6HIZ - chains CS and CA of the 28 polymer chains in the assembly; structure by electron microscopy, 3.08 A resolution.

# Chain CS
Protein: uS19m
From: Trypanosoma brucei brucei
UniProt: Q584T8 (Q584T8_TRYB2); numbering as in UniProt (aligned over 1-172)
Sequence (244 residues; each row starts with the number of its first residue; numbers below 1 keep their minus sign (Met-71 is residue -71)):
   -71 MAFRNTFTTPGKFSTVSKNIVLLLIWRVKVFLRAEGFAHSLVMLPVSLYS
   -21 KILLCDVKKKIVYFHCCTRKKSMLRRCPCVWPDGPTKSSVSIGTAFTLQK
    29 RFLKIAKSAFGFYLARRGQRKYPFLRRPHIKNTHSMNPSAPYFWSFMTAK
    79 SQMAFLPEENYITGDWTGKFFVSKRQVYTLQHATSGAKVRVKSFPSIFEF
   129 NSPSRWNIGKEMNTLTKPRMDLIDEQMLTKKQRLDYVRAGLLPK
Unresolved in the structure: -71 to 30
Construct notes: initiating methionine (-71); expression tag (-70 to 0)

# Chain CA
Molecule: 611-nt RNA strand
From: Trypanosoma brucei brucei
Sequence (611 nucleotides; numbered 1 to 611; the number before each row is that of its first residue):
     1 UAAAUUAUGGUCAAUUGUUAGUAUUCAUAUUAAUUUUUUUAAAUGUUUUA
    51 UCAUUUUAUAAAGGUUUAUUUUUGAAAGAUUUUUUGUAUAAAAUUUUAGG
   101 AAUAGUUAAUAAUAAUUUAUAAUUUUGAUUAGAUUGUUUUGUUAAUGCUA
   151 UUAGAUGGGUGUGGAAAAAUAAAAAAAAUAAUUAAUAUAUAUCAAUAAUA
   201 AAUUAAAUUAAUCUAUUAGUCAGAAAUGGAUGCCAGCCGUUGCGGUAAUU
   251 UCUAUGCUUUUAAAUAUUAUACAAUUAUCAUAUUAAAUUGUUAAGUGCUG
   301 AUUUAACCAAUAAAAAUAUAAAUAAUUUUUAUUUGUUUUUAAACACCAUU
   351 AGGUAUAUGCAAAUAUAAAAUUAUAGUAAUUAUAAAUUAUAUUAUAUUAU
   401 AUUUAUUCAUAUAAUUAAUAGGAUAAUAUUUGUAGUUUUUGAUACCAUGA
   451 UAAGGAUUAUAAAUUGAAAGUGUUAAUAUCAUAAUCAAAAUUUAUUAUUU
   501 AUAUUAAAUAUGUAUGUGUAGAUAAAAUAAGAAAUUAAAAAGGUAUUGUU
   551 GCCCACCAAUUUUUAUAAUAAAAAUAACGUGCAGUAAUUAAUAUAUUUAU
   601 AAAAAUAUAUU
Unresolved in the structure: 1-394, 538-611
Construct notes: conflict U473 (G3014 in 343546)
Small-molecule neighbours:
  - spermidine (SPD), molecule 1: U398, A399, U457, U458, A459
  - spermidine (SPD), molecule 2: A452, A453, G454, G466, A467, A468, A469, G470

# Interface between chain CS and chain CA
Pairs across the interface - 83 pairs, chain CS then chain CA:
  Lys32(CS) - U493(CA)  hydrogen bond to the phosphate
  Lys35(CS) - U412(CA)  phosphate contact
  Lys35(CS) - A490(CA)  hydrogen bond to the base
  Lys35(CS) - U492(CA)  salt bridge to the phosphate
  Ser36(CS) - U412(CA)  phosphate contact
  Ala37(CS) - A483(CA)  sugar contact
  Phe38(CS) - A411(CA)  sugar contact
  Phe38(CS) - U412(CA)  stacking on the base
  Phe38(CS) - A484(CA)  sugar contact
  Phe38(CS) - U485(CA)  sugar contact
  Phe40(CS) - A444(CA)  phosphate contact
  Phe40(CS) - C445(CA)  phosphate contact
  Phe40(CS) - G472(CA)  base contact
  Tyr41(CS) - A444(CA)  hydrogen bond to the phosphate
  Tyr41(CS) - G472(CA)  hydrogen bond to the base
  Tyr41(CS) - A483(CA)  sugar contact
  Tyr41(CS) - A484(CA)  stacking on the base
  Leu42(CS) - A411(CA)  base contact
  Ala43(CS) - A411(CA)  base contact
  Ala43(CS) - G472(CA)  base contact
  Arg44(CS) - U410(CA)  salt bridge to the phosphate
  Arg44(CS) - U493(CA)  hydrogen bond to the sugar
  Arg44(CS) - U495(CA)  salt bridge to the phosphate
  Arg45(CS) - G472(CA)  hydrogen bond to the base
  Arg45(CS) - U473(CA)  hydrogen bond to the base
  Gly46(CS) - U496(CA)  phosphate contact
  Gln47(CS) - C408(CA)  sugar contact
  Gln47(CS) - A409(CA)  hydrogen bond to the phosphate
  Gln47(CS) - U495(CA)  hydrogen bond to the phosphate
  Gln47(CS) - U496(CA)  hydrogen bond to the phosphate
  Lys49(CS) - U496(CA)  hydrogen bond to the sugar
  Lys49(CS) - A497(CA)  phosphate contact
  Tyr50(CS) - A411(CA)  base contact
  Leu53(CS) - A510(CA)  hydrogen bond to the base
  Arg55(CS) - U410(CA)  hydrogen bond to the sugar
  Pro56(CS) - A411(CA)  base contact
  His57(CS) - A411(CA)  sugar contact
  His57(CS) - U412(CA)  sugar contact
  His57(CS) - A489(CA)  hydrogen bond to the sugar
  Ile58(CS) - A487(CA)  base contact
  Ile58(CS) - A488(CA)  sugar contact
  Ile58(CS) - A489(CA)  base contact
  Ile58(CS) - U509(CA)  base contact
  Lys59(CS) - U410(CA)  sugar contact
  Lys59(CS) - A411(CA)  salt bridge to the phosphate
  Lys59(CS) - U491(CA)  salt bridge to the phosphate
  Asn60(CS) - A489(CA)  phosphate contact
  Asn60(CS) - U509(CA)  base contact
  His62(CS) - U509(CA)  hydrogen bond to the base
  His62(CS) - A510(CA)  hydrogen bond to the sugar
  His62(CS) - U511(CA)  stacking on the base
  Asn65(CS) - U511(CA)  phosphate contact
  Asn65(CS) - G512(CA)  sugar contact
  Pro66(CS) - G512(CA)  sugar contact
  Tyr70(CS) - U505(CA)  sugar contact
  Ser73(CS) - U505(CA)  sugar contact
  Phe74(CS) - A510(CA)  sugar contact
  Phe74(CS) - U511(CA)  sugar contact
  Met75(CS) - U509(CA)  phosphate contact
  Met75(CS) - A510(CA)  hydrogen bond to the phosphate
  Thr76(CS) - U509(CA)  sugar contact
  Lys78(CS) - A507(CA)  salt bridge to the phosphate
  Lys78(CS) - A510(CA)  salt bridge to the phosphate
  Ser79(CS) - A507(CA)  base contact
  Phe99(CS) - A413(CA)  base contact
  Lys102(CS) - A489(CA)  phosphate contact
  Lys102(CS) - A490(CA)  salt bridge to the phosphate
  Arg103(CS) - A488(CA)  sugar contact
  Lys120(CS) - A413(CA)  salt bridge to the phosphate
  Ser121(CS) - A490(CA)  phosphate contact
  Phe122(CS) - A490(CA)  stacking on the base
  Asn141(CS) - A489(CA)  phosphate contact
  Pro146(CS) - A490(CA)  sugar contact
  Arg147(CS) - U491(CA)  salt bridge to the phosphate
  Lys159(CS) - U493(CA)  salt bridge to the phosphate
  Lys159(CS) - A494(CA)  salt bridge to the phosphate
  Gln160(CS) - U492(CA)  sugar contact
  Gln160(CS) - U493(CA)  hydrogen bond to the phosphate
  Asp163(CS) - U492(CA)  sugar contact
  Tyr164(CS) - U491(CA)  base contact
  Tyr164(CS) - U492(CA)  hydrogen bond to the phosphate
  Ala167(CS) - U492(CA)  base contact
  Leu169(CS) - U491(CA)  base contact
Other interface residues (no listed pair), chain CS (51 interface residues in all): Leu31, Ile33, Thr61, Met155

# Summary
51 residues of chain CS and 30 residues of chain CA are in contact, with 19 hydrogen bonds, 12 salt bridges
and 4 aromatic stacking contacts. Polar pairs include Lys35(CS)-A490(CA), Tyr41(CS)-G472(CA) and
Arg45(CS)-G472(CA). Ligands of chain CA: spermidine.
Here chain CS is uS19m and chain CA is a 611-nt RNA strand, both from Trypanosoma brucei brucei. Entry 6HIZ
(Cryo-EM structure of the Trypanosoma brucei mitochondrial ribosome - This entry contains the head of the ...)
was determined by electron microscopy together with 6HIV, 6HIW, 6HIX and 6HIY from the same study.
